Entry 7OLE (electron microscopy, 3.41 A resolution); this record covers chains A and F of the 9 polymer chains in the assembly.

[Chain A]
Molecule: RuvB-like 1
From: Homo sapiens
Notes: EC 3.6.4.12
Reference sequence: Q9Y265 (RUVB1_HUMAN); residues 99-554 here correspond to UniProt positions 1-456 (UniProt number = residue number - 98)
Chain sequence (456 residues; each row starts with the number of its first residue):
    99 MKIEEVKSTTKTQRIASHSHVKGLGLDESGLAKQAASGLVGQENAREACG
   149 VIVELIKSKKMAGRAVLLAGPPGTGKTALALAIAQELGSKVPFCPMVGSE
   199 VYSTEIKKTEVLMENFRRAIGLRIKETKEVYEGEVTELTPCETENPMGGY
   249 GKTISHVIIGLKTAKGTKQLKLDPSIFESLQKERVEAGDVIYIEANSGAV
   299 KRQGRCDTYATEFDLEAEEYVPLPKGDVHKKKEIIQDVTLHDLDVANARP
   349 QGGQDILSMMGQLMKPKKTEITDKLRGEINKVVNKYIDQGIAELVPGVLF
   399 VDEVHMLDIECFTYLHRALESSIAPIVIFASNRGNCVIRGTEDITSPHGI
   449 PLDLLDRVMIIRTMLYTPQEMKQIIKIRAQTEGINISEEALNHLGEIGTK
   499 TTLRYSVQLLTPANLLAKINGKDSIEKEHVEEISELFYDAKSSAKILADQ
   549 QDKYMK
Disordered / not traced: 99-102, 348-366
Swiss-Prot annotation at these positions:
  - binding site (ATP): G168 to T175
  - modified residue: K551 (N6-acetyllysine)
  - cross-link (Glycyl lysine isopeptide (Lys-Gly)): K100 (interchain with G-Cter in SUMO2), K323 (interchain with G-Cter in SUMO1), K543 (interchain with G-Cter in SUMO2)

[Chain F]
Molecule: RuvB-like 2
From: Homo sapiens
Notes: EC 3.6.4.12
Reference sequence: Q9Y230 (RUVB2_HUMAN); residues 1-463 here = UniProt positions 1-463
Chain sequence (463 residues; numbered 1 to 463; the number before each row is that of its first residue):
     1 MATVTATTKVPEIRDVTRIERIGAHSHIRGLGLDDALEPRQASQGMVGQL
    51 AARRAAGVVLEMIREGKIAGRAVLIAGQPGTGKTAIAMGMAQALGPDTPF
   101 TAIAGSEIFSLEMSKTEALTQAFRRSIGVRIKEETEIIEGEVVEIQIDRP
   151 ATGTGSKVGKLTLKTTEMETIYDLGTKMIESLTKDKVQAGDVITIDKATG
   201 KISKLGRSFTRARDYDAMGSQTKFVQCPDGELQKRKEVVHTVSLHEIDVI
   251 NSRTQGFLALFSGDTGEIKSEVREQINAKVAEWREEGKAEIIPGVLFIDE
   301 VHMLDIESFSFLNRALESDMAPVLIMATNRGITRIRGTSYQSPHGIPIDL
   351 LDRLLIVSTTPYSEKDTKQILRIRCEEEDVEMSEDAYTVLTRIGLETSLR
   401 YAIQLITAASLVCRKRKGTEVQVDDIKRVYSLFLDESRSTQYMKEYQDAF
   451 LFNELKGETMDTS
Disordered / not traced: 1-21, 254-266, 454-463
Residues lining bound ligands: ADP (adenosine-5'-diphosphate): A24, H25, H27, I28, G45, M46, V47, Q78, P79, G80, T81, G82, K83, T84, A85, Y362, I370, L399, R400, I403
Swiss-Prot annotation at these positions:
  - binding site (ATP): G77 to T84
  - modified residue: A2 (N-acetylalanine), S437 (Phosphoserine)
  - cross-link (Glycyl lysine isopeptide (Lys-Gly)): K9 (interchain with G-Cter in SUMO2), K444 (interchain with G-Cter in SUMO2), K456 (interchain with G-Cter in SUMO2)
  - mutagenesis: K83 (K83M: No effect on interaction with NOPCHAP1), D299 (D299N: Abolishes ATPase activity), E300 (E300Q: Reduces ATPase activity. Decreases interaction with NOPCHAP1. No effect on formation of RUVBL1-RUVBL2 heteromeric complex)

[Interface between chain A and chain F]
Residue-residue contacts (62):
  E198(A) with F309(F)
  V199(A) with E307(F)
  Y200(A) with I306(F); E307(F); S308(F)
  S201(A) with D305(F); I306(F), hydrogen bond (backbone-backbone); E307(F), hydrogen bond (backbone-backbone); S308(F), hydrogen bond (backbone-side chain); F309(F), hydrogen bond (backbone-backbone)
  T202(A) with D305(F); I306(F); S308(F); F309(F); L312(F); P347(F)
  E203(A) with D305(F); S308(F), hydrogen bond (backbone-side chain); F309(F); S310(F), hydrogen bond (side chain-backbone); F311(F), hydrogen bond (side chain-backbone); L312(F), hydrogen bond (side chain-backbone); N313(F), hydrogen bond (side chain-backbone)
  I204(A) with T116(F); L119(F), hydrophobic; E307(F); S308(F), hydrogen bond (backbone-backbone); S310(F); F311(F), hydrophobic
  K205(A) with T116(F)
  K206(A) with E307(F); S308(F); F309(F); S310(F)
  V209(A) with S310(F)
  E401(A) with D349(F)
  M404(A) with Y340(F), hydrogen bond
  C434(A) with Y340(F), hydrogen bond
  V435(A) with Y340(F)
  R437(A) with G337(F)
  Q506(A) with R71(F); L355(F)
  T509(A) with R71(F)
  L513(A) with E65(F)
  I517(A) with D35(F)
  L534(A) with A51(F); A55(F), hydrophobic; I356(F)
  F535(A) with A55(F), hydrophobic; I356(F)
  Y536(A) with I356(F), hydrogen bond (backbone-backbone); S358(F)
  S541(A) with H344(F), hydrogen bond
  A542(A) with G331(F); P343(F), hydrophobic; H344(F)
  L545(A) with G77(F); N329(F); R330(F); G331(F)
  Q549(A) with Q78(F), hydrogen bond
  Y552(A) with Q78(F)
Also at the interface, not in a pair above, chain A (32 interface residues in all): R431, P510, L514, A538, Q548
Also at the interface, not in a pair above, chain F (47 interface residues in all): A36, R54, V58, V59, E61, M62, K67, A76, I108, L304, R314, I332, I335, T338, G345, L351, V357

[Summary]
32 residues of chain A and 47 residues of chain F are in contact, with 15 hydrogen bonds. Among the polar
pairs are S201(A)-S308(F), E203(A)-S308(F) and E203(A)-S310(F). Ligands of chain F: ADP.
Here chain A is RuvB-like 1 and chain F is RuvB-like 2, both from Homo sapiens. Entry 7OLE (Cryo-EM structure
of the TELO2-TTI1-TTI2-RUVBL1-RUVBL2 complex) was determined by electron microscopy.
